Entry 7WB1 (electron microscopy, 3.70 A resolution); this record covers chains D and A of the 4 polymer chains in the assembly.

Chain D:
Molecule: 121-nt RNA strand
Source organism: Planctomycetes bacterium
Sequence (121 nucleotides; each row starts with the number of its first residue):
     1 GGCGCUUUUA UCUCAUUACU UUGAGAGCCA UCACCAGCGA CUAUGUCGUA UGGGUAAAGC
    61 GCUUAUUUAU CGGAGAAACC GAUAAAUAAG AAGCAUCAAA GUCCUGCAGC AGAAAAUCAA
   121 A
Reported in the primary citation:
  - conformationally variable residues: U31, U55

Chain A:
Name: dPlmCasX
Source organism: Planctomycetes bacterium
UniProt: A0A1G3BXR9 (A0A1G3BXR9_9BACT); residues 1-978 here = UniProt positions 1-978
Sequence (978 residues; numbered 1 to 978; the number before each row is that of its first residue):
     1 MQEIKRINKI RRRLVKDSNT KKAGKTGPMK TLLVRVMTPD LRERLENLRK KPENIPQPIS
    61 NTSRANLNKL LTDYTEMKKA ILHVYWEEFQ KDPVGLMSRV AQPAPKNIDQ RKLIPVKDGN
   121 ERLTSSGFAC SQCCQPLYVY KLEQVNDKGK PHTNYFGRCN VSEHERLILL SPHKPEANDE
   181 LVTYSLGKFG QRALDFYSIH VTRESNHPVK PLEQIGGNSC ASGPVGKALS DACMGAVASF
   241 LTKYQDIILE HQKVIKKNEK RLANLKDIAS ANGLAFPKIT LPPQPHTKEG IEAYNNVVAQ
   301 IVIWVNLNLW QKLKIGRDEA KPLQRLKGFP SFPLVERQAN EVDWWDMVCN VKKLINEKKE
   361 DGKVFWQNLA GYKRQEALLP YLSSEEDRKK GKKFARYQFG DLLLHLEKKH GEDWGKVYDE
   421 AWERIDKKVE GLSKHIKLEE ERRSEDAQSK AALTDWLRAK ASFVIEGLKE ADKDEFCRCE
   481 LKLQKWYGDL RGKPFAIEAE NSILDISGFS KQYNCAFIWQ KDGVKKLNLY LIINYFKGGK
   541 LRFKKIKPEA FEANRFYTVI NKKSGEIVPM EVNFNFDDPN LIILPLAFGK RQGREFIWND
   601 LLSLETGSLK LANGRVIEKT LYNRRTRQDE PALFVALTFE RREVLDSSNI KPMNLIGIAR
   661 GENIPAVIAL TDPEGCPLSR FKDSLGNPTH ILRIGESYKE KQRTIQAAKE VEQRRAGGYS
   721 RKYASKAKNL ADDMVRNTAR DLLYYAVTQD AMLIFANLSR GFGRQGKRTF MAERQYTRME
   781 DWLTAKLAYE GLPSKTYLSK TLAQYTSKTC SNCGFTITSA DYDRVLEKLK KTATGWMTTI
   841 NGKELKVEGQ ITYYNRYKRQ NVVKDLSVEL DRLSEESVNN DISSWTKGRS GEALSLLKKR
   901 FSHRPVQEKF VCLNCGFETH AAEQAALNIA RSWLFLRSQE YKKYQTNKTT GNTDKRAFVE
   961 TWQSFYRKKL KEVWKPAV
Not modelled in the structure: 1-3, 118-124, 175-182
Differences from the reference sequence: engineered mutation Ala659 (Asp in A0A1G3BXR9), Ala756 (Glu in A0A1G3BXR9), Ala922 (Asp in A0A1G3BXR9)

How chain D and chain A interact:
Contacting residue pairs - 138 pairs, chain D then chain A:
  G2(D) with Lys722(A), salt bridge to the phosphate
  G4(D) with Arg625(A), salt bridge to the phosphate
  C5(D) with Arg49(A), hydrogen bond to the phosphate
  U6(D) with Arg49(A), salt bridge to the phosphate
  U9(D) with Arg6(A), sugar contact; Arg594(A), base contact
  A10(D) with Arg6(A), sugar contact; Ile7(A), sugar contact; Asn8(A), hydrogen bond to the sugar; Lys9(A), hydrogen bond to the phosphate; Arg591(A), hydrogen bond to the base
  U11(D) with Asn8(A), phosphate contact; Lys9(A), phosphate contact; Arg12(A), salt bridge to the phosphate; Lys525(A), hydrogen bond to the base; Arg594(A), base contact; Trp598(A), base contact; Asp600(A), base contact
  A15(D) with Lys525(A), salt bridge to the phosphate; Lys526(A), hydrogen bond to the sugar; Asp600(A), phosphate contact
  U16(D) with Lys525(A), base contact; Lys526(A), hydrogen bond to the base; Leu527(A), base contact; Lys590(A), phosphate contact; Arg594(A), salt bridge to the phosphate; Trp598(A), hydrogen bond to the phosphate
  U17(D) with Leu529(A), base contact; Leu586(A), base contact; Ala587(A), base contact; Phe588(A), stacking on the base; Gly589(A), sugar contact; Lys590(A), salt bridge to the phosphate
  A18(D) with Leu45(A), base contact; Asn54(A), base contact; Pro56(A), base contact; Phe588(A), sugar contact; Gly589(A), phosphate contact; Lys590(A), salt bridge to the phosphate
  C19(D) with Arg35(A), phosphate contact; Arg44(A), salt bridge to the phosphate; Ala587(A), sugar contact; Phe588(A), base contact; Gly589(A), base contact; Gln592(A), hydrogen bond to the base
  U20(D) with Arg35(A), salt bridge to the phosphate; Arg44(A), salt bridge to the phosphate
  U21(D) with Asn729(A), sugar contact
  U22(D) with Asp733(A), hydrogen bond to the sugar
  C35(D) with His435(A), hydrogen bond to the sugar
  A36(D) with Leu432(A), phosphate contact; His435(A), hydrogen bond to the sugar
  G37(D) with Lys428(A), salt bridge to the phosphate; Leu432(A), sugar contact
  C38(D) with Lys392(A), hydrogen bond to the sugar; Gln398(A), phosphate contact; Lys428(A), salt bridge to the phosphate; Trp456(A), hydrogen bond to the phosphate
  G39(D) with Lys393(A), salt bridge to the phosphate; Gln398(A), hydrogen bond to the phosphate
  A40(D) with Arg388(A), salt bridge to the phosphate; Lys393(A), salt bridge to the phosphate
  A43(D) with His405(A), stacking on the base; Lys409(A), hydrogen bond to the sugar; Arg424(A), hydrogen bond to the sugar
  U44(D) with Lys409(A), salt bridge to the phosphate; Glu420(A), hydrogen bond to the base; Glu423(A), hydrogen bond to the base; Arg424(A), salt bridge to the phosphate
  G52(D) with His435(A), base contact; Asp446(A), hydrogen bond to the sugar; Gln448(A), sugar contact
  G53(D) with Ser444(A), hydrogen bond to the sugar; Asp446(A), sugar contact
  C94(D) with Arg49(A), salt bridge to the phosphate
  A99(D) with Arg6(A), salt bridge to the phosphate; Asn737(A), hydrogen bond to the sugar; Arg740(A), hydrogen bond to the sugar
  A100(D) with Arg6(A), phosphate contact; Ile7(A), hydrogen bond to the phosphate; Arg591(A), salt bridge to the phosphate; Arg736(A), hydrogen bond to the sugar; Arg740(A), phosphate contact
  G101(D) with Arg591(A), salt bridge to the phosphate; Gln592(A), base contact; Arg736(A), hydrogen bond to the sugar; Trp782(A), sugar contact; Lys786(A), salt bridge to the phosphate
  U102(D) with Met29(A), hydrogen bond to the base; Lys30(A), salt bridge to the phosphate; Thr31(A), hydrogen bond to the base; Trp782(A), phosphate contact
  C103(D) with Thr31(A), sugar contact; Ala636(A), sugar contact
  C104(D) with Ile503(A), phosphate contact; Arg615(A), hydrogen bond to the sugar; Ile617(A), sugar contact
  U105(D) with Asn501(A), hydrogen bond to the phosphate; Ile503(A), sugar contact
  G106(D) with Pro333(A), phosphate contact; Leu334(A), phosphate contact; Arg337(A), salt bridge to the phosphate
  C107(D) with Pro330(A), sugar contact; Leu334(A), phosphate contact; Arg337(A), salt bridge to the phosphate
  A108(D) with Gly328(A), hydrogen bond to the phosphate; Phe329(A), sugar contact; Ser331(A), hydrogen bond to the phosphate
  G109(D) with Gly328(A), phosphate contact; Met771(A), base contact
  C110(D) with Lys327(A), phosphate contact; Gln765(A), sugar contact; Met771(A), base contact
  A111(D) with Gln765(A), phosphate contact; Gly766(A), sugar contact; Lys767(A), phosphate contact; Thr769(A), hydrogen bond to the sugar; Phe770(A), sugar contact
  G112(D) with Gln706(A), sugar contact; Glu710(A), sugar contact; Gln713(A), hydrogen bond to the sugar; Lys767(A), phosphate contact; Phe770(A), sugar contact
  A113(D) with Gln713(A), sugar contact
  A114(D) with Tyr487(A), sugar contact; Arg491(A), hydrogen bond to the sugar; Arg714(A), salt bridge to the phosphate
  A115(D) with Phe394(A), phosphate contact; Arg458(A), sugar contact; Tyr487(A), sugar contact
  A116(D) with Arg396(A), salt bridge to the phosphate; Arg458(A), sugar contact; Glu480(A), sugar contact
  U117(D) with Lys469(A), salt bridge to the phosphate
  A119(D) with Gln311(A), hydrogen bond to the base; Lys312(A), hydrogen bond to the phosphate
  A120(D) with Gln311(A), base contact; Lys312(A), sugar contact
Interface residues without a listed pair, chain D (53 interface residues in all): G1, C3, U8, G45, U51, C118
Interface residues without a listed pair, chain A (100 interface residues in all): Lys5, Leu33, Met37, Leu41, Lys288, Leu307, Lys427, Glu439, Glu445, Glu500, Lys619, Leu621, Arg715, Arg768, Arg774

In short:
53 residues of chain D face 100 of chain A across their interface; the contacts include 37 hydrogen bonds, 29
salt bridges and 2 aromatic stacking contacts. Polar pairs include A10(D)-Arg591(A), U11(D)-Lys525(A) and
U16(D)-Lys526(A). From the paper: conformational variability at U31(D) and U55(D).
Here chain D is a 121-nt RNA strand and chain A is dPlmCasX, both from Planctomycetes bacterium. Entry 7WB1
(PlmCasX-sgRNAv2-dsDNA ternary complex at nts loading state) was determined by electron microscopy together
with 7WAY, 7WAZ and 7WB0 from the same study.
